7KF7 - chains B and C of the 3 polymer chains in the assembly; structure by electron microscopy, 2.80 A resolution.

[Chain B (and C)]
Molecule: Cation efflux system protein CusA
From: Escherichia coli
Notes: chain C of this document is another copy of the same molecule, construct and numbering; everything in this record applies to it too
UniProtKB: P38054 (CUSA_ECOLI); residues 1-1047 here = UniProt positions 1-1047
Sequence (1055 residues; each row starts with the number of its first residue; numbers below 1 keep their minus sign (Met-7 is residue -7)):
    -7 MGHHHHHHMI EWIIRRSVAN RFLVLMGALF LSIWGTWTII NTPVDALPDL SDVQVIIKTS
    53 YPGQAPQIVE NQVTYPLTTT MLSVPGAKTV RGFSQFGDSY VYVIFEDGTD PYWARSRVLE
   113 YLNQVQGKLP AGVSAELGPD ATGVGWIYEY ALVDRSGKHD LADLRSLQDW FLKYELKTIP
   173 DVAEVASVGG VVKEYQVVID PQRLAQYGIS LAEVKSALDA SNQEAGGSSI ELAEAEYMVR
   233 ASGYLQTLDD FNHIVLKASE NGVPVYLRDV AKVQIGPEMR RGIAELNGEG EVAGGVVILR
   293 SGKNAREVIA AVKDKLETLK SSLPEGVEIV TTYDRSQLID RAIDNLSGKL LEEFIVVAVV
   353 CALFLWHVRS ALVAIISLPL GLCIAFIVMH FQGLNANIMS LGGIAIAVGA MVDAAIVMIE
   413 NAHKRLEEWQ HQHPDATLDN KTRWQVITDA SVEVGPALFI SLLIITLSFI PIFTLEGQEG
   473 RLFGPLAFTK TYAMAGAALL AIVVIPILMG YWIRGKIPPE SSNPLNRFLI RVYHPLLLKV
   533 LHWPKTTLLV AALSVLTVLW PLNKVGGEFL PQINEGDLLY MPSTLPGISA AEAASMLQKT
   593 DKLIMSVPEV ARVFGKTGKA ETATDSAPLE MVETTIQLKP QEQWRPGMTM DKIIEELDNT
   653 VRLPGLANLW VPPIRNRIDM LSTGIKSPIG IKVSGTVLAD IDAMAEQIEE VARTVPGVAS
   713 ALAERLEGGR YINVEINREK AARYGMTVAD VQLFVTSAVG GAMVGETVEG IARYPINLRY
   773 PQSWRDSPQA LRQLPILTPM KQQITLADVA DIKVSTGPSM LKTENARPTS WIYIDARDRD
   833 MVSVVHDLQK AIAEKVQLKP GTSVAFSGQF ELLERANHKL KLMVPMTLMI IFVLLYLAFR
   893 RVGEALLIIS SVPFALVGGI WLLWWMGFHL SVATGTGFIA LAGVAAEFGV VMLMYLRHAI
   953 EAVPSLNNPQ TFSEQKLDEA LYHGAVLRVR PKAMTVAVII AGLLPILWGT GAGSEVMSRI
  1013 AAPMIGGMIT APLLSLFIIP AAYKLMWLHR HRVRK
Unresolved in the structure: -7 to 4, 425-432, 504-515, 1040-1047 (chain C: -7 to 4, 505-515, 1041-1047)
Sequence notes: initiating methionine (-7); expression tag (-6 to 0)
Metal / ion sites: Cu+: Met573, Met623, Glu625, Met672
Swiss-Prot annotation at these positions:
  - mutagenesis: Ala399 (A399D: Strong decrease in copper resistance), Asp405 (D405N: Loss of copper resistance), Glu412 (E412D: Slight decrease in copper resistance; E412Q: Loss of copper resistance), Met573 (M573I: Loss of copper resistance), Met623 (M623I: Loss of copper resistance), Met640 (M640I: No change in copper resistance), Met672 (M672I: Loss of copper resistance), Met738 (M738I: No change in copper resistance), Met755 (M755I: Slight decrease in copper resistance), Met792 (M792I: No change in copper resistance), Met812 (M812I: Slight decrease in copper resistance), Met833 (M833I: Slight decrease in copper resistance)
Reported in the primary citation:
  - Cu+ coordination: Met573, Met623, Glu625, Met672
  - conformationally variable residues (domain motion, helix shift, side-chain flip): Met391, Met410, Met501, Leu658, Met672, Lys984, Met1009
  - contacts within the chain: Met403-Met486, Asp405-Glu939, Asp405-Thr987 (hydrogen bond), Lys984-Ser1027 (hydrogen bond)

[Chain B / chain C interface]
Pairs across the interface (92):
  Gly55(B) with Gly218(C); Gly219(C); Ser220(C)
  Gln56(B) with Gly218(C); Gly219(C)
  Pro58(B) with Met230(C)
  Ile60(B) with Gly218(C)
  Asn63(B) with Tyr236(C), hydrogen bond; Arg765(C)
  Gln64(B) with Glu216(C)
  Tyr67(B) with Ile763(C), hydrogen bond (side chain-backbone); Arg765(C)
  Leu74(B) with Tyr166(C), hydrophobic; Lys169(C), hydrogen bond (backbone-side chain)
  Pro77(B) with Asp132(C)
  Gly78(B) with Arg292(C)
  Phe88(B) with Ser221(C); Glu228(C)
  Trp105(B) with Tyr104(C), hydrophobic
  Ser108(B) with Ser108(C)
  Arg109(B) with Tyr104(C); Ser108(C), hydrogen bond
  Glu112(B) with Arg107(C), salt bridge; Leu111(C); Leu129(C)
  Tyr113(B) with Arg107(C), hydrogen bond; Gly130(C)
  Gln116(B) with Leu129(C)
  Ile580(B) with Glu228(C)
  Ser581(B) with Glu223(C), hydrogen bond
  Thr688(B) with Ile763(C)
  Arg722(B) with Ala227(C); Glu228(C); Tyr229(C); Met230(C), hydrogen bond (backbone-backbone)
  Tyr723(B) with Tyr229(C); Met230(C)
  Ile724(B) with Ile222(C), hydrophobic; Tyr229(C), hydrophobic; Met230(C), hydrogen bond (backbone-backbone); Val231(C); Arg232(C), hydrogen bond (backbone-backbone)
  Asn725(B) with Arg232(C), hydrogen bond
  Val726(B) with Arg232(C), hydrogen bond (backbone-backbone); Ala233(C), hydrophobic; Ser234(C)
  Glu727(B) with Arg232(C), salt bridge; Ser234(C)
  Ile728(B) with Ser234(C)
  Arg730(B) with Ser213(C), hydrogen bond (side chain-backbone); Gly235(C), hydrogen bond (side chain-backbone); Tyr236(C), hydrogen bond (side chain-backbone); Leu237(C); Asp242(C), salt bridge
  Ala734(B) with Val247(C), hydrophobic; Ala250(C); Pro256(C); Tyr258(C), hydrophobic
  Gly737(B) with Ala250(C)
  Thr739(B) with Val247(C)
  Val740(B) with Gly235(C)
  Ala741(B) with Ala212(C); Gln215(C)
  Gln744(B) with Gln215(C); Glu216(C); Ala217(C), hydrogen bond (side chain-backbone); Ser234(C), hydrogen bond (side chain-backbone)
  Thr748(B) with Ala217(C)
  Val751(B) with Ser220(C)
  Gly752(B) with Gly219(C); Ser220(C)
  Arg771(B) with Ser220(C)
  Arg777(B) with Ile222(C)
  Asp778(B) with Ile222(C)
  Met792(B) with Glu252(C)
  Val806(B) with Tyr229(C), hydrophobic
  Asn817(B) with Tyr166(C); Thr170(C)
  Ala818(B) with Tyr166(C); Ile763(C)
  Arg819(B) with Phe163(C); Tyr166(C); Glu167(C), salt bridge; Ile763(C)
  Thr854(B) with Ser314(C), hydrogen bond (backbone-side chain)
  Ser855(B) with Glu167(C), hydrogen bond
  Leu874(B) with Trp29(C)
  Met881(B) with Met18(C); Phe22(C), hydrophobic
  Val885(B) with Leu15(C), hydrophobic
  Tyr888(B) with Phe14(C)
  Leu889(B) with Leu15(C), hydrophobic
Other interface residues (no listed pair), chain B (71 interface residues in all): Ala57, Thr71, Ser75, Arg273, Gly579, Val689, Glu731, Tyr736, Met738, Val747, Ser779, Pro780, Leu783, Gln794, Lys851, Pro852, Gly853, Met878, Val894
Other interface residues (no listed pair), chain C (57 interface residues in all): Glu128, Pro131, Trp162, Leu224, Glu226, His245, Ile246, Gly762

[Summary]
Chain B and chain C form an interface of 71 and 57 residues respectively, with 18 hydrogen bonds and 4 salt
bridges. Polar contacts include Glu112(B)-Arg107(C), Glu727(B)-Arg232(C) and Arg730(B)-Asp242(C). From the
paper: Cu+ coordination by Met573(B), Met623(B) and Glu625(B) among others; conformational variability at
Met391(B), Met410(B) and Met501(B) among others.
Both chains are Cation efflux system protein CusA (Escherichia coli). Entry 7KF7 (Cryo-electron microscopy
structure of the heavy metal efflux pump CusA in a heterogeneous 1 open and ...) was determined by electron
microscopy (same publication as 7KF5, 7KF6 and 7KF8).
